PDB entry 3UTB | X-ray diffraction, 2.20 A resolution | chains F and I of the 10 polymer chains in the assembly

# Chain F
Name: Histone H4
From: Xenopus laevis
UniProt: P62799 (H4_XENLA); residues 1-102 here correspond to UniProt positions 2-103 (UniProt number = residue number + 1)
Sequence (102 residues; each row starts with the number of its first residue):
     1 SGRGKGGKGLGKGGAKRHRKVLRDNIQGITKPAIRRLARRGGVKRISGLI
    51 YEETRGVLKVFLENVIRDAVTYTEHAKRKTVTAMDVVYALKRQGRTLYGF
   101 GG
Disordered / not traced: 1-24
Swiss-Prot annotation at these positions:
  - DNA-binding region: Lys16 to Lys20
  - modified residue: Ser1 (N-acetylserine), Arg3 (Asymmetric dimethylarginine), Lys5 (N6-(2-hydroxyisobutyryl)lysine), Lys8 (N6-(2-hydroxyisobutyryl)lysine), Lys12 (N6-(2-hydroxyisobutyryl)lysine), Lys16 (N6-(2-hydroxyisobutyryl)lysine), Lys20 (N6,N6,N6-trimethyllysine), Lys31 (N6-(2-hydroxyisobutyryl)lysine), Lys44 (N6-(2-hydroxyisobutyryl)lysine), Ser47 (Phosphoserine), Tyr51 (Phosphotyrosine), Lys59 (N6-(2-hydroxyisobutyryl)lysine), Lys77 (N6-(2-hydroxyisobutyryl)lysine), Lys79 (N6-(2-hydroxyisobutyryl)lysine), Tyr88 (Phosphotyrosine), Lys91 (N6-(2-hydroxyisobutyryl)lysine)
  - cross-link (Glycyl lysine isopeptide (Lys-Gly)): Lys31 (interchain with G-Cter in UFM1), Lys91 (interchain with G-Cter in ubiquitin)

# Chain I
Molecule: 146-nt DNA strand
Sequence (146 nucleotides; numbered -72 to 73; the number before each row is that of its first residue; numbers below 1 keep their minus sign (DA-72 is residue -72)):
   -72 ATCTCCAAATATCCCTTGCGGATCGTAGAAAAAGTGTGTCAAACTGCGCT
   -22 ATCAAAGGGAAACTTCAACTGAATTCAGTTGAAGTTTCCCTTTGATAGCG
    28 CAGTTTGACACACTTTTTCTACGATCCGCAAGGGATATTTGGAGAT
Bound ions: Mn2+ site 1 near DG-53 (its only coordinating residue here); Mn2+ site 2 near DG-45 (its only coordinating residue here); Mn2+ site 3 near DG-14 (its only coordinating residue here); Mn2+ site 4 near DG27 (its only coordinating residue here)

# Chain F / chain I interface
Residue-residue contacts (11; chain F residue first):
  Arg45(F) with DT7(I), hydrogen bond to the sugar; DG8(I), phosphate contact
  Ile46(F) with DT7(I), sugar contact; DG8(I), hydrogen bond to the phosphate
  Ser47(F) with DT7(I), hydrogen bond to the phosphate
  Gly48(F) with DT7(I), hydrogen bond to the phosphate
  Lys77(F) with DC28(I), phosphate contact
  Arg78(F) with DC28(I), phosphate contact
  Lys79(F) with DG27(I), phosphate contact; DC28(I), hydrogen bond to the phosphate
  Thr80(F) with DC28(I), hydrogen bond to the phosphate
Other interface residues (no listed pair), chain F (10 interface residues in all): Lys44, Tyr51
Other interface residues (no listed pair), chain I (5 interface residues in all): DT6

# Summary
10 residues of chain F face 5 of chain I across their interface; the contacts include 6 hydrogen bonds. Polar
contacts include Arg45(F)-DT7(I), Ile46(F)-DG8(I) and Ser47(F)-DT7(I). From UniProt: a DNA-binding region on
chain F.
Here chain F is Histone H4 (Xenopus laevis) and chain I is a 146-nt DNA strand. Entry 3UTB (Crystal Structure
of Nucleosome Core Particle Assembled with the 146b Alpha-Satellite Sequence (NCP146b)) was determined by
X-ray diffraction, deposited together with 3UT9 and 3UTA.
